Entry 1A8S (X-ray diffraction, 1.80 A resolution); this record covers chain A.

# Chain A
Protein: Chloroperoxidase F
Source organism: Pseudomonas fluorescens
Notes: EC 1.11.1.10
UniProt: O31158 (PRXC_PSEFL); residue numbers follow UniProt; this construct covers 1-273
Chain sequence (273 residues; row label = number of the first residue in the row):
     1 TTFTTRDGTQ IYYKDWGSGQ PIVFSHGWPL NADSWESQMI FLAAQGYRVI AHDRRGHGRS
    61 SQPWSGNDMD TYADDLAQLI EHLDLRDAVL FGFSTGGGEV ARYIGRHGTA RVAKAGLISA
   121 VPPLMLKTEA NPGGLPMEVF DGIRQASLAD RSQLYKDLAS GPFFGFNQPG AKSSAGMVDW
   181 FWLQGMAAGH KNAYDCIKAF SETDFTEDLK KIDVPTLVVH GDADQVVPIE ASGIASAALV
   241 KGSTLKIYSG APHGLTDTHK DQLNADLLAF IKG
Small-molecule neighbours: propanoic acid (PPI): Gly27, Trp28, Phe93, Ser94, Thr95, Val121, Phe163, Phe200, Val226, Val227, His253

# In short
Chain A binds propanoic acid.
Chain A is Chloroperoxidase F (Pseudomonas fluorescens); the structure, Chloroperoxidase F/propionate complex,
was determined by X-ray diffraction (same publication as 1A88, 1A7U, 1A8Q, 1A8U and 1BRT).
